Entry 5E0T (X-ray diffraction, 2.67 A resolution); this record covers chains A and B of the 3 polymer chains in the assembly.

[Chain A (and B)]
Protein: Proliferating cell nuclear antigen
Organism: Homo sapiens
Notes: chain B of this document is another copy of the same molecule, construct and numbering; everything in this record applies to it too
UniProt: P12004 (PCNA_HUMAN); residue numbers follow UniProt; this construct covers 1-261
Sequence (261 residues; numbered 1 to 261; the number before each row is that of its first residue):
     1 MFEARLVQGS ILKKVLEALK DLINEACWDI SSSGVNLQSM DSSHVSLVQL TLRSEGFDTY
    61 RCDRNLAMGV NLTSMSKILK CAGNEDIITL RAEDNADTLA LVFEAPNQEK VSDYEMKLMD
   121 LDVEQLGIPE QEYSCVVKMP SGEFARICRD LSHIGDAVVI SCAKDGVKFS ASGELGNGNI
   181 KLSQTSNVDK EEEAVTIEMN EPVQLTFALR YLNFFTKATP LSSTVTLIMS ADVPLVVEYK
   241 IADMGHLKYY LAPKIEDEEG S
Unresolved in the structure: 186-192, 256-261 (chain B: 186-191, 260-261)
Sequence notes: engineered mutation I228 (Ser in P12004)
Curated features (UniProtKB/Swiss-Prot):
  - DNA-binding region: R61 to K80
  - modified residue: K14 (N6-acetyllysine), K77 (N6-acetyllysine), K80 (N6-acetyllysine), Y211 (Phosphotyrosine), K248 (N6-acetyllysine)
  - cross-link (Glycyl lysine isopeptide (Lys-Gly)): K164 (interchain with G-Cter in SUMO2), K254 (interchain with G-Cter in SUMO2)
  - natural variant: I228 (S228I: In ATLD2; this construct carries the variant)
  - mutagenesis: K13 (K13R: Inhibits acetylation, recruitment to DNA damage sites, inducible ubiquitination and protein degradation, DNA replication and repair synthesis efficiencies, but homotrimer formation, nuclear ...), K14 (K14R: Inhibits acetylation, recruitment to DNA damage sites, inducible ubiquitination and protein degradation, DNA replication and repair synthesis efficiencies, but homotrimer formation, nuclear ...), K20 (K20R: Inhibits acetylation, recruitment to DNA damage sites, inducible ubiquitination and protein degradation, DNA replication and repair synthesis efficiencies, but homotrimer formation, nuclear ...), M40 (M40A: Complete loss of interaction with UHRF2), S43 to V45 (No effect on POLD3-binding. Impairs binding to ALKBH2), K77 (K77A: Inhibits recruitment to DNA damage sites, but nuclear localization is similar as the wild-type; in association with A-80 ...), K80 (K80A: Inhibits recruitment to DNA damage sites, but nuclear localization is similar as the wild-type; in association with A-77 ...), Q125 to I128 (Strong decrease in POLD3-binding. Impairs binding to ALKBH2), I128 (I128A: Complete loss of interaction with UHRF2), K164 (K164R: Abolishes ubiquitination. No effect on interaction with SHPRH), V188 to K190 (No effect on POLD3-binding. No effect on ALKBH2-binding), Y211 (Y211F: Alters chromatin-associated PCNA stability and its function in DNA replication and repair), 3 further mutagenesis entries in UniProt

[How chain A and chain B interact]
Pairs across the interface (33):
  S74(A) with L175(B)
  K77(A) with H153(B); L175(B)
  I78(A) with L175(B), hydrophobic
  K80(A) with R146(B), hydrogen bond (backbone-side chain); D150(B); H153(B)
  C81(A) with R146(B); D150(B)
  A82(A) with R146(B), hydrogen bond (backbone-side chain)
  E109(A) with K181(B); L182(B); S183(B), hydrogen bond (backbone-backbone); Q184(B)
  K110(A) with E143(B); K181(B); L182(B)
  V111(A) with I180(B); K181(B), hydrogen bond (backbone-backbone)
  S112(A) with N179(B); I180(B)
  D113(A) with G178(B); N179(B), hydrogen bond (backbone-backbone)
  Y114(A) with L151(B); I154(B), hydrophobic; N177(B); G178(B); I180(B)
  E115(A) with G176(B); N177(B), hydrogen bond (backbone-backbone)
  M116(A) with L175(B)
  K117(A) with E174(B); L175(B)
Also at the interface, not in a pair above, chain A (16 interface residues in all): G83
Also at the interface, not in a pair above, chain B (20 interface residues in all): I147, G173, T185

[In short]
16 residues of chain A face 20 of chain B across their interface, with 6 hydrogen bonds. Polar contacts
include K80(A)-R146(B), A82(A)-R146(B) and E109(A)-S183(B). From UniProt: 23 mutagenesis sites on chain A.
Both chains are Proliferating cell nuclear antigen (Homo sapiens). Entry 5E0T (Human PCNA mutant - S228I) was
determined by X-ray diffraction (same publication as 5E0U and 5E0V).
